Entry 8J7S (electron microscopy, 2.84 A resolution); this record covers chains E and H of the 16 polymer chains in the assembly.

== Chain E ==
Molecule: Piwi domain-containing protein
From: Maribacter polysiphoniae
UniProtKB: A0A316E3U6 (A0A316E3U6_9FLAO); residues 1-506 here = UniProt positions 1-506
Amino-acid sequence (506 residues; row label = number of the first residue in the row):
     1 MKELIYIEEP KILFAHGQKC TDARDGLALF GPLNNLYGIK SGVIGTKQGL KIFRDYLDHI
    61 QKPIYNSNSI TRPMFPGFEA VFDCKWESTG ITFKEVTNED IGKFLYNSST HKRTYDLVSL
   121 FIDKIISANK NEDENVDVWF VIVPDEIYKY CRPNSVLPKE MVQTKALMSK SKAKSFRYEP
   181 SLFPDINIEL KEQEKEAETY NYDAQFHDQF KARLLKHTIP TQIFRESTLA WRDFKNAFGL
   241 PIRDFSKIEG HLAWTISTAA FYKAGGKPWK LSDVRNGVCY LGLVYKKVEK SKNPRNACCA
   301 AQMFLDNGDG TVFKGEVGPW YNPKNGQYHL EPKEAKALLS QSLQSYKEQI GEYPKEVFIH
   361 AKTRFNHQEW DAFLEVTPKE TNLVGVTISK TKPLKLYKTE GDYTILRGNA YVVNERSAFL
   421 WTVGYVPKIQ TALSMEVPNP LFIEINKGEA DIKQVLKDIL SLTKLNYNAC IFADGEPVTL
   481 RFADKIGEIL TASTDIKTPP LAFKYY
Unresolved in the structure: 153-204
From the paper describing this entry:
  - binding site for the 19-nt RNA strand: Arg-152, His-207, Lys-211, Gln-222, Arg-225, Thr-228, Arg-243, Lys-263, Asn-325, Gln-327, Lys-390, Lys-395, Asn-439, Asn-466, Asn-468, Arg-481
  - binding site for the 24-nt DNA strand: Arg-72, Lys-247, Lys-286, Lys-362, Arg-364
  - binding site for the 19-nt RNA strand: Lys-485
  - self-association interface (contacts with another copy of this molecule); pairs are residue here / residue on that copy: Glu-87/Tyr-37 (hydrogen bond), Thr-89/Tyr-37 (hydrogen bond), Lys-267/Glu-134, Asn-129, Asn-129, Asn-131, Asp-133, Asn-135

== Chain H ==
Molecule: 24-nt DNA strand
Sequence (24 nucleotides; numbered 8 to 31; the number before each row is that of its first residue):
     8 TAATAGATTA GAGCCGTCAA TAGA
Unresolved in the structure: 29-31

== How chain E and chain H interact ==
Residue-residue contacts (18; chain E residue first):
  Ser-67(E) / DC25(H)  hydrogen bond to the phosphate
  Ser-67(E) / DA26(H)  phosphate contact
  Arg-72(E) / DT24(H)  hydrogen bond to the phosphate
  Arg-72(E) / DC25(H)  salt bridge to the phosphate
  Arg-152(E) / DG20(H)  salt bridge to the phosphate
  Lys-247(E) / DC25(H)  base contact
  Tyr-285(E) / DA17(H)  sugar contact
  Lys-286(E) / DG18(H)  salt bridge to the phosphate
  Lys-287(E) / DG18(H)  hydrogen bond to the phosphate
  Tyr-328(E) / DT16(H)  sugar contact
  Tyr-328(E) / DA17(H)  hydrogen bond to the sugar
  Lys-362(E) / DT16(H)  sugar contact
  Lys-362(E) / DA17(H)  salt bridge to the phosphate
  Thr-363(E) / DT16(H)  phosphate contact
  Thr-363(E) / DA17(H)  phosphate contact
  Arg-364(E) / DT15(H)  salt bridge to the phosphate
  Arg-364(E) / DT16(H)  salt bridge to the phosphate
  Met-435(E) / DG23(H)  sugar contact
Interface residues without a listed pair, chain E (14 interface residues in all): Asn-68, Thr-71
Interface residues without a listed pair, chain H (11 interface residues in all): DA14, DC21

== Overview ==
14 residues of chain E face 11 of chain H across their interface, with 4 hydrogen bonds and 6 salt bridges.
Polar pairs include Tyr-328(E)/DA17(H), Ser-67(E)/DC25(H) and Arg-72(E)/DT24(H). The paper reports a binding
site for the 19-nt RNA strand at Arg-152(E), His-207(E) and Lys-211(E) among others; a binding site for the
24-nt DNA strand at Arg-72(E), Lys-247(E) and Lys-286(E) among others.
Here chain E is Piwi domain-containing protein (Maribacter polysiphoniae) and chain H is a 24-nt DNA strand.
Entry 8J7S (Structure of the SPARTA complex) was determined by electron microscopy.
